PDB entry 8EAT | electron microscopy, 3.10 A resolution | chains c and g of the 15 polymer chains in the assembly

Chain c:
Molecule: V-type proton ATPase subunit c''
Source organism: Saccharomyces cerevisiae
UniProt: P23968 (VATO_YEAST); residue numbers follow UniProt; this construct covers 1-213
Sequence (213 residues; numbered 1 to 213; the number before each row is that of its first residue):
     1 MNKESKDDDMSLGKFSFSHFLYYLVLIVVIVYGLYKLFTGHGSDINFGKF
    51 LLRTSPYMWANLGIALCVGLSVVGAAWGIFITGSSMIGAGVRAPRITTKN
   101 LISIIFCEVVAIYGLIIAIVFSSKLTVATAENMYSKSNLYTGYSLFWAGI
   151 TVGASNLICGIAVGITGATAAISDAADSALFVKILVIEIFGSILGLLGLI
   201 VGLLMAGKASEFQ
Disordered / not traced: 1-15
UniProt features mapped onto this chain:
  - site: E108 (Essential for proton translocation)
  - mutagenesis: E108 (E108D: Partial inactivation; E108L/Q/V: Inactivation)

Chain g:
Molecule: V-type proton ATPase subunit c
Source organism: Saccharomyces cerevisiae
UniProt: P25515 (VATL1_YEAST); numbering as in UniProt (aligned over 1-160)
Sequence (160 residues; row label = number of the first residue in the row):
     1 MTELCPVYAPFFGAIGCASAIIFTSLGAAYGTAKSGVGICATCVLRPDLL
    51 FKNIVPVIMAGIIAIYGLVVSVLVCYSLGQKQALYTGFIQLGAGLSVGLS
   101 GLAAGFAIGIVGDAGVRGSSQQPRLFVGMILILIFAEVLGLYGLIVALLL
   151 NSRATQDVVC
Disordered / not traced: 1, 160
UniProt features mapped onto this chain:
  - site: E137 (Essential for proton translocation)
  - mutagenesis: E137 (E137D: Partial inactivation; E137Q/V/K: Inactivation)

Interface between chain c and chain g:
Pairs across the interface (73; chain c residue first):
  S55(c) with L84(g); F88(g)
  Y57(c) with Y85(g), hydrophobic; F88(g)
  M58(c) with F88(g), hydrophobic
  N61(c) with F88(g); I89(g); L150(g)
  A65(c) with G92(g); L95(g), hydrophobic
  V68(c) with S96(g); Y142(g); V146(g), hydrophobic
  G69(c) with L99(g); S100(g)
  V72(c) with S100(g); A103(g); L139(g)
  V73(c) with L99(g), hydrophobic; A103(g), hydrophobic
  A75(c) with L139(g)
  A76(c) with A103(g); A107(g); L139(g)
  I79(c) with I132(g), hydrophobic; F135(g); A136(g), hydrophobic; L139(g), hydrophobic
  F80(c) with A107(g), hydrophobic; I110(g), hydrophobic; V111(g), hydrophobic
  G83(c) with I132(g)
  S84(c) with A114(g)
  I87(c) with V111(g); A114(g); G115(g); G118(g); L125(g)
  G90(c) with Q122(g); L125(g)
  V91(c) with G118(g); Q121(g); Q122(g), hydrogen bond (backbone-side chain); L125(g)
  P94(c) with Q122(g); R124(g)
  R95(c) with R124(g)
  T97(c) with L125(g); G128(g)
  L101(c) with L131(g), hydrophobic
  I104(c) with I132(g), hydrophobic; F135(g), hydrophobic
  I105(c) with F135(g), hydrophobic
  E108(c) with F135(g); V138(g); L139(g); Y142(g), hydrogen bond
  A111(c) with L139(g), hydrophobic; Y142(g), hydrophobic
  I112(c) with Y142(g), hydrophobic
  L115(c) with Y142(g)
  A118(c) with V146(g), hydrophobic
  I119(c) with L149(g), hydrophobic
  S122(c) with R153(g), hydrogen bond (backbone-side chain)
  L125(c) with Y85(g); I89(g), hydrophobic; L150(g), hydrophobic; R153(g), hydrogen bond (backbone-side chain)
  V127(c) with Y85(g), hydrophobic; D157(g); V158(g), hydrophobic
  A128(c) with L4(g)
  A130(c) with L4(g), hydrophobic
Other interface residues (no listed pair), chain c (43 interface residues in all): L62, I64, L66, L70, M86, S123, T126, T129
Other interface residues (no listed pair), chain g (39 interface residues in all): E3, A104, Q156, V159

Overview:
43 residues of chain c face 39 of chain g across their interface; the contacts include 4 hydrogen bonds. Polar
contacts include V91(c)-Q122(g), E108(c)-Y142(g) and S122(c)-R153(g). From UniProt: one mutagenesis site on
chain c; one mutagenesis site on chain g.
Chain c is V-type proton ATPase subunit c'' and chain g is V-type proton ATPase subunit c, both from
Saccharomyces cerevisiae; the structure, Yeast VO missing subunits a, e, and f in complex with Vma12-22p, was
determined by electron microscopy (same publication as 8EAS and 8EAV).
